PDB entry 6PCS | electron microscopy, 2.80 A resolution | chains I and L of the 7 polymer chains in the assembly

[Chain I]
Molecule: 23S ribosomal RNA
Organism: Escherichia coli
Sequence (2904 nucleotides; each row starts with the number of its first residue):
     1 GGUUAAGCGA CUAAGCGUAC ACGGUGGAUG CCCUGGCAGU CAGAGGCGAU GAAGGACGUG
    61 CUAAUCUGCG AUAAGCGUCG GUAAGGUGAU AUGAACCGUU AUAACCGGCG AUUUCCGAAU
   121 GGGGAAACCC AGUGUGUUUC GACACACUAU CAUUAACUGA AUCCAUAGGU UAAUGAGGCG
   181 AACCGGGGGA ACUGAAACAU CUAAGUACCC CGAGGAAAAG AAAUCAACCG AGAUUCCCCC
   241 AGUAGCGGCG AGCGAACGGG GAGCAGCCCA GAGCCUGAAU CAGUGUGUGU GUUAGUGGAA
   301 GCGUCUGGAA AGGCGCGCGA UACAGGGUGA CAGCCCCGUA CACAAAAAUG CACAUGCUGU
   361 GAGCUCGAUG AGUAGGGCGG GACACGUGGU AUCCUGUCUG AAUAUGGGGG GACCAUCCUC
   421 CAAGGCUAAA UACUCCUGAC UGACCGAUAG UGAACCAGUA CCGUGAGGGA AAGGCGAAAA
   481 GAACCCCGGC GAGGGGAGUG AAAAAGAACC UGAAACCGUG UACGUACAAG CAGUGGGAGC
   541 ACGCUUAGGC GUGUGACUGC GUACCUUUUG UAUAAUGGGU CAGCGACUUA UAUUCUGUAG
   601 CAAGGUUAAC CGAAUAGGGG AGCCGAAGGG AAACCGAGUC UUAACUGGGC GUUAAGUUGC
   661 AGGGUAUAGA CCCGAAACCC GGUGAUCUAG CCAUGGGCAG GUUGAAGGUU GGGUAACACU
   721 AACUGGAGGA CCGAACCGAC UAAUGUUGAA AAAUUAGCGG AUGACUUGUG GCUGGGGGUG
   781 AAAGGCCAAU CAAACCGGGA GAUAGCUGGU UCUCCCCGAA AGCUAUUUAG GUAGCGCCUC
   841 GUGAAUUCAU CUCCGGGGGU AGAGCACUGU UUCGGCAAGG GGGUCAUCCC GACUUACCAA
   901 CCCGAUGCAA ACUGCGAAUA CCGGAGAAUG UUAUCACGGG AGACACACGG CGGGUGCUAA
   961 CGUCCGUCGU GAAGAGGGAA ACAACCCAGA CCGCCAGCUA AGGUCCCAAA GUCAUGGUUA
  1021 AGUGGGAAAC GAUGUGGGAA GGCCCAGACA GCCAGGAUGU UGGCUUAGAA GCAGCCAUCA
  1081 UUUAAAGAAA GCGUAAUAGC UCACUGGUCG AGUCGGCCUG CGCGGAAGAU GUAACGGGGC
  1141 UAAACCAUGC ACCGAAGCUG CGGCAGCGAC GCUUAUGCGU UGUUGGGUAG GGGAGCGUUC
  1201 UGUAAGCCUG CGAAGGUGUG CUGUGAGGCA UGCUGGAGGU AUCAGAAGUG CGAAUGCUGA
  1261 CAUAAGUAAC GAUAAAGCGG GUGAAAAGCC CGCUCGCCGG AAGACCAAGG GUUCCUGUCC
  1321 AACGUUAAUC GGGGCAGGGU GAGUCGACCC CUAAGGCGAG GCCGAAAGGC GUAGUCGAUG
  1381 GGAAACAGGU UAAUAUUCCU GUACUUGGUG UUACUGCGAA GGGGGGACGG AGAAGGCUAU
  1441 GUUGGCCGGG CGACGGUUGU CCCGGUUUAA GCGUGUAGGC UGGUUUUCCA GGCAAAUCCG
  1501 GAAAAUCAAG GCUGAGGCGU GAUGACGAGG CACUACGGUG CUGAAGCAAC AAAUGCCCUG
  1561 CUUCCAGGAA AAGCCUCUAA GCAUCAGGUA ACAUCAAAUC GUACCCCAAA CCGACACAGG
  1621 UGGUCAGGUA GAGAAUACCA AGGCGCUUGA GAGAACUCGG GUGAAGGAAC UAGGCAAAAU
  1681 GGUGCCGUAA CUUCGGGAGA AGGCACGCUG AUAUGUAGGU GAGGUCCCUC GCGGAUGGAG
  1741 CUGAAAUCAG UCGAAGAUAC CAGCUGGCUG CAACUGUUUA UUAAAAACAC AGCACUGUGC
  1801 AAACACGAAA GUGGACGUAU ACGGUGUGAC GCCUGCCCGG UGCCGGAAGG UUAAUUGAUG
  1861 GGGUUAGCGC AAGCGAAGCU CUUGAUCGAA GCCCCGGUAA ACGGCGGCCG UAACXAUAAC
  1921 GGUCCUAAGG UAGCGAAAUU CCUUGUCGGG UAAGUUCCGA CXUGCACGAA UGGCGUAAUG
  1981 AUGGCCAGGC UGUCUCCACC CGAGACUCAG UGAAAUUGAA CUCGCUGUGA AGAUGCAGUG
  2041 UACCCGCGGC AAGACGGAAA GACCCCGUXA ACCUUUACUA UAGCUUGACA CUGAACAUUG
  2101 AGCCUUGAUG UGUAGGAUAG GUGGGAGGCU UUGAAGUGUG GACGCCAGUC UGCAUGGAGC
  2161 CGACCUUGAA AUACCACCCU UUAAUGUUUG AUGUUCUAAC GUUGACCCGU AAUCCGGGUU
  2221 GCGGACAGUG UCUGGUGGGU AGUUUGACUG GGGCGGUCUC CUCCUAAAGA GUAACGGAGG
  2281 AGCACGAAGG UUGGCUAAUC CUGGUCGGAC AUCAGGAGGU UAGUGCAAUG GCAUAAGCCA
  2341 GCUUGACUGC GAGCGUGACG GCGCGAGCAG GUGCGAAAGC AGGUCAUAGU GAUCCGGUGG
  2401 UUCUGAAUGG AAGGGCCAUC GCUCAACGGA UAAAAGGUAC UCCGGGGAUA ACAGGCUGAU
  2461 ACCGCCCAAG AGUUCAUAUC GACGGCGGUG UUUGGCACCU CGAUGUCGGC UCAUCACAUC
  2521 CUGGGGCUGA AGUAGGUCCC AAGGGUAUGG CUGUUCGCCA UUUAAAGUGG UACGCGAGCU
  2581 GGGUUUAGAA CGUCGUGAGA CAGUUCGGUC CCUAUCUGCC GUGGGCGCUG GAGAACUGAG
  2641 GGGGGCUGCU CCUAGUACGA GAGGACCGGA GUGGACGCAU CACUGGUGUU CGGGUUGUCA
  2701 UGCCAAUGGC ACUGCCCGGU AGCUAAAUGC GGAAGAGAUA AGUGCUGAAA GCAUCUAAGC
  2761 ACGAAACUUG CCCCGAGAUG AGUUCUCCCU GACCCUUUAA GGGUCCUGAA GGAACGUUGA
  2821 AGACGACGAC GUUGAUAGGC CGGGUGUGUA AGCGCAGCGA UGCGUUGAGC UAACCGGUAC
  2881 UAAUGAACCG UGAGGCUUAA CCUU
Unresolved in the structure: 886-891, 2030
Modified / non-standard residues: 1MG (1N-methylguanosine-5'-monophosphate) at position 745, PSU (pseudouridine-5'-monophosphate) at position 746, 5MU (5-methyluridine 5'-monophosphate) at position 747, PSU (pseudouridine-5'-monophosphate) at position 955, 6MZ (N6-methyladenosine-5'-monophosphate) at position 1618, 2MG (2N-methylguanosine-5'-monophosphate) at position 1835, PSU (pseudouridine-5'-monophosphate) at position 1911, 3TD ((1S)-1,4-anhydro-1-(3-methyl-2,4-dioxo-1,2,3,4-tetrahydropyrimidin-5-yl)-5-O-phosphono-D-ribitol) at position 1915, PSU (pseudouridine-5'-monophosphate) at position 1917, 5MU (5-methyluridine 5'-monophosphate) at position 1939, 5MC (5-methylcytidine-5'-monophosphate) at position 1962, G7M (N7-methyl-guanosine-5'-monophosphate) at position 2069, OMG (o2'-methylguanosine-5'-monophosphate) at position 2251, 2MG (2N-methylguanosine-5'-monophosphate) at position 2445, PSU (pseudouridine-5'-monophosphate) at position 2457, OMC (o2'-methylycytidine-5'-monophosphate) at position 2498, 2MA (2-methyladenosine-5'-monophosphate) at position 2503, PSU (pseudouridine-5'-monophosphate) at position 2504, OMU (o2'-methyluridine 5'-monophosphate) at position 2552, PSU (pseudouridine-5'-monophosphate) at position 2580, PSU (pseudouridine-5'-monophosphate) at position 2605
Covalently attached groups: covalent link PSU_1911-A1918
Small-molecule neighbours: O8S ((2R)-2-[(3S,4R,5E,10E,12E,14S,26aR)-14-hydroxy-4,12-dimethyl-1,7,16,22-tetraoxo-4,7,8,9,14,15,16,17,24,25,26,26a-dodecahydro-1H,3H,22H-21,18-(azeno)pyrrolo[2,1-c][1,8,4,19]dioxadiazacyclotetracosin-3-yl]propyl [4-(trifluoromethyl)phenyl]carbamate): G2061, A2062, C2063, A2451, C2452, 2MA_2503, PSU_2504, G2505, U2584, U2585, A2602

[Chain L]
Protein: 50S ribosomal protein L15
Organism: Escherichia coli
UniProt: A0A037Y8L6 (A0A037Y8L6_ECOLX); residue numbers follow UniProt; this construct covers 1-144
Chain sequence (144 residues; each row starts with the number of its first residue):
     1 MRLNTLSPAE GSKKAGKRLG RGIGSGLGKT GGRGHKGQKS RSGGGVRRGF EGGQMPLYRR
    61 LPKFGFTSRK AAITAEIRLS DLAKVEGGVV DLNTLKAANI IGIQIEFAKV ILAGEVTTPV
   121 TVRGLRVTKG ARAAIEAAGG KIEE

[Interface between chain I and chain L]
Residue-residue contacts (169):
  A195(I) with Arg47(L), hydrogen bond to the phosphate
  A196(I) with Gln38(L), hydrogen bond to the base; Arg47(L), salt bridge to the phosphate; Phe50(L), base contact
  A244(I) with Thr67(L), phosphate contact
  G245(I) with Thr67(L), phosphate contact
  C249(I) with Lys63(L), hydrogen bond to the sugar
  G250(I) with Tyr58(L), phosphate contact; Arg59(L), phosphate contact
  A251(I) with Arg47(L), sugar contact; Tyr58(L), hydrogen bond to the phosphate
  C257(I) with Gln104(L), base contact
  G258(I) with Gln104(L), sugar contact
  U566(I) with Lys29(L), phosphate contact
  U567(I) with Lys29(L), salt bridge to the phosphate; His35(L), salt bridge to the phosphate; Lys36(L), hydrogen bond to the phosphate
  U568(I) with Lys36(L), salt bridge to the phosphate
  C587(I) with Leu19(L), sugar contact; Arg21(L), salt bridge to the phosphate; Arg33(L), hydrogen bond to the base
  G597(I) with Gly11(L), hydrogen bond to the sugar; Ser12(L), hydrogen bond to the base
  U598(I) with Ala9(L), sugar contact; Glu10(L), sugar contact; Gly11(L), sugar contact; Ser12(L), sugar contact
  A621(I) with Asn99(L), hydrogen bond to the phosphate
  G622(I) with Asn99(L), hydrogen bond to the phosphate; Ile103(L), phosphate contact
  A626(I) with Arg78(L), hydrogen bond to the sugar; Asp81(L), base contact
  A627(I) with Glu76(L), hydrogen bond to the sugar; Arg78(L), salt bridge to the phosphate; Leu112(L), hydrogen bond to the base; Ala113(L), base contact
  A631(I) with Gly65(L), sugar contact; Phe66(L), hydrogen bond to the sugar
  A632(I) with Phe66(L), sugar contact; Ser68(L), phosphate contact
  A633(I) with Ser68(L), hydrogen bond to the phosphate; Ala71(L), phosphate contact
  C634(I) with Lys70(L), phosphate contact; Arg126(L), salt bridge to the phosphate
  C635(I) with Lys109(L), salt bridge to the phosphate; Arg126(L), salt bridge to the phosphate
  G636(I) with Glu76(L), hydrogen bond to the base; Lys109(L), salt bridge to the phosphate; Ile111(L), base contact; Val127(L), phosphate contact; Thr128(L), phosphate contact; Lys129(L), salt bridge to the phosphate
  A637(I) with Ile111(L), phosphate contact; Leu112(L), hydrogen bond to the phosphate; Thr128(L), hydrogen bond to the phosphate; Gly130(L), hydrogen bond to the phosphate
  C660(I) with Lys13(L), sugar contact
  A661(I) with Ser12(L), sugar contact; Lys13(L), sugar contact; Lys14(L), hydrogen bond to the sugar
  G662(I) with Lys14(L), sugar contact; Ala15(L), sugar contact; Gly16(L), phosphate contact
  G663(I) with Gly16(L), phosphate contact; Lys17(L), hydrogen bond to the phosphate
  G664(I) with Lys17(L), salt bridge to the phosphate
  A666(I) with Val46(L), phosphate contact; Arg48(L), sugar contact
  A670(I) with Ser42(L), phosphate contact; Gly43(L), sugar contact
  C671(I) with Arg33(L), salt bridge to the phosphate; Ser40(L), hydrogen bond to the base; Arg41(L), phosphate contact; Ser42(L), phosphate contact; Gly43(L), hydrogen bond to the phosphate
  C672(I) with Ser42(L), hydrogen bond to the phosphate
  G805(I) with Gln38(L), sugar contact; Arg41(L), phosphate contact
  C806(I) with Gly37(L), phosphate contact; Gln38(L), phosphate contact; Arg41(L), salt bridge to the phosphate
  U807(I) with Lys36(L), salt bridge to the phosphate; Arg41(L), salt bridge to the phosphate
  G808(I) with Lys36(L), salt bridge to the phosphate
  U810(I) with Gly20(L), sugar contact; Thr30(L), hydrogen bond to the base
  U811(I) with Gly20(L), base contact; Arg21(L), hydrogen bond to the phosphate; Gly22(L), hydrogen bond to the phosphate; Gly28(L), phosphate contact; Lys29(L), phosphate contact
  C812(I) with Arg21(L), base contact; Gly22(L), phosphate contact; Ser25(L), hydrogen bond to the base
  U813(I) with Gly22(L), phosphate contact; Ile23(L), hydrogen bond to the phosphate; Gly24(L), hydrogen bond to the phosphate; Ser25(L), hydrogen bond to the base
  C814(I) with Gly24(L), hydrogen bond to the base
  A825(I) with Gln54(L), hydrogen bond to the sugar
  U826(I) with Gly53(L), hydrogen bond to the sugar; Gln54(L), sugar contact
  G831(I) with Gly37(L), phosphate contact; Gln38(L), hydrogen bond to the sugar; Gly52(L), base contact
  U832(I) with Gly37(L), phosphate contact; Gln38(L), hydrogen bond to the phosphate; Lys39(L), hydrogen bond to the phosphate; Val46(L), sugar contact; Gly52(L), base contact
  A833(I) with Lys39(L), salt bridge to the phosphate; Phe50(L), sugar contact; Glu51(L), sugar contact
  A941(I) with Gly32(L), phosphate contact
  G942(I) with Gly32(L), phosphate contact; Arg33(L), sugar contact; Gly34(L), phosphate contact
  A943(I) with Gly34(L), phosphate contact; His35(L), hydrogen bond to the phosphate
  A1189(I) with Thr30(L), phosphate contact; Gly34(L), phosphate contact
  G1190(I) with Thr30(L), hydrogen bond to the phosphate; Gly32(L), hydrogen bond to the phosphate; Arg33(L), hydrogen bond to the phosphate; Gly34(L), hydrogen bond to the phosphate
  G1191(I) with Lys17(L), salt bridge to the phosphate; Leu27(L), phosphate contact; Gly32(L), phosphate contact
  G1192(I) with Lys17(L), salt bridge to the phosphate
  G1193(I) with Lys14(L), salt bridge to the phosphate
  G1202(I) with Leu3(L), base contact
  U1203(I) with Leu3(L), sugar contact; Asn4(L), base contact
  U1242(I) with Asn4(L), hydrogen bond to the base
  C1243(I) with Leu3(L), base contact; Asn4(L), base contact; Thr5(L), sugar contact; Leu6(L), hydrogen bond to the sugar
  A1244(I) with Leu6(L), phosphate contact; Ser7(L), hydrogen bond to the phosphate; Pro8(L), sugar contact
  G1245(I) with Pro8(L), phosphate contact; Lys13(L), salt bridge to the phosphate
  U1249(I) with Arg18(L), hydrogen bond to the base
  G1250(I) with Arg18(L), salt bridge to the phosphate; Arg21(L), salt bridge to the phosphate
  A2358(I) with Gln54(L), hydrogen bond to the base
  C2359(I) with Arg60(L), hydrogen bond to the base
  G2360(I) with Arg60(L), hydrogen bond to the sugar; Leu61(L), phosphate contact
  A2392(I) with Met55(L), base contact; Arg60(L), hydrogen bond to the sugar
  U2393(I) with Arg59(L), hydrogen bond to the sugar; Arg60(L), sugar contact; Leu61(L), sugar contact; Pro62(L), phosphate contact
  C2394(I) with Pro62(L), phosphate contact; Lys63(L), hydrogen bond to the phosphate
  C2395(I) with Lys63(L), salt bridge to the phosphate
  G2405(I) with Lys70(L), phosphate contact
  A2406(I) with Arg69(L), hydrogen bond to the base
  G2414(I) with Phe66(L), base contact
  G2415(I) with Gly65(L), hydrogen bond to the phosphate; Phe66(L), sugar contact
  C2416(I) with Phe64(L), phosphate contact; Gly65(L), hydrogen bond to the phosphate
  G2428(I) with Gln54(L), base contact; Met55(L), sugar contact; Arg60(L), base contact
Interface residues without a listed pair, chain I (92 interface residues in all): U588, A599, G604, G620, G628, U828, A1241, A1246, G2361, C2403, U2404, G2429, U2431, A2448
Interface residues without a listed pair, chain L (82 interface residues in all): Gly26, Gly31, Gly44, Leu57, Lys84

[In short]
The interface between chain I and chain L involves 92 residues on one side and 82 on the other; the contacts
include 55 hydrogen bonds and 25 salt bridges. Polar pairs include A196(I)-Gln38(L), C587(I)-Arg33(L) and
G597(I)-Ser12(L). Chain I binds compound O8S.
Here chain I is 23S ribosomal RNA and chain L is 50S ribosomal protein L15, both from Escherichia coli. Entry
6PCS (E. coli 50S ribosome bound to compound 40e) was determined by electron microscopy, deposited together
with 6PC5, 6PC6, 6PC7, 6PC8, 6PCH, 6PCQ and 3 further entries.
